2JJW - chain A; structure by X-ray diffraction, 1.70 A resolution.

# Chain A
Protein: Signal regulatory protein gamma
From: Homo sapiens
Notes: fragment: n-terminal ectodomain, residues 29-147
Reference sequence: Q9P1W8 (SIRPG_HUMAN); residues 1-119 here correspond to UniProt positions 29-147 (UniProt number = residue number + 28)
Chain sequence (127 residues; row label = number of the first residue in the row):
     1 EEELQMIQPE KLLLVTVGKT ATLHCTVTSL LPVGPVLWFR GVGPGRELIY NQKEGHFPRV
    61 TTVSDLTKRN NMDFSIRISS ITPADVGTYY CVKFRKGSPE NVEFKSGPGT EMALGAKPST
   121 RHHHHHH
Not modelled in the structure: 1-3, 97-100, 119-127
Disulfide bonds: Cys-25/Cys-91

# In short
Chain A is Signal regulatory protein gamma (Homo sapiens); the structure, Structure of human signal regulatory
protein (sirp) gamma, was determined by X-ray diffraction, deposited together with 2VSC, 2JJS, 2JJT, 2JJU and
2JJV.
